8EB7 - chains R and Z of the 36 polymer chains in the assembly; structure by electron microscopy, 3.80 A resolution.

[Chain R]
Molecule: Packaged DNA stabilization protein gp10
From: Salmonella phage P22
UniProt: P26749 (VG10_BPP22); numbering as in UniProt (aligned over 2-472)
Amino-acid sequence (471 residues; row label = number of the first residue in the row):
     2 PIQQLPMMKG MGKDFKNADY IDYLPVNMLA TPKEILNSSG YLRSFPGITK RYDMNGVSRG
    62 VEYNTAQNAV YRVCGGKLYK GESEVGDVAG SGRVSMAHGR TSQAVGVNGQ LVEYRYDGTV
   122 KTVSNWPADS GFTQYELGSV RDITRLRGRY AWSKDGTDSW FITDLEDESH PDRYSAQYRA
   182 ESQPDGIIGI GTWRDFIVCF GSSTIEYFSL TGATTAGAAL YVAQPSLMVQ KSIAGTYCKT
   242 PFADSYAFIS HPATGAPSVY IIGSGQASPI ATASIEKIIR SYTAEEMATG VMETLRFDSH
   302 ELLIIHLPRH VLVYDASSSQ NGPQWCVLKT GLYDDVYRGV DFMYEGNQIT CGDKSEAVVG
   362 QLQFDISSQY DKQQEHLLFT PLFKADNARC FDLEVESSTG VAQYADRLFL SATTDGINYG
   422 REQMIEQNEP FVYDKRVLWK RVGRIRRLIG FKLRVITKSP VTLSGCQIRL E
Sequence notes: conflict S233 (Gly in P26749)

[Chain Z]
Molecule: Tail spike protein
From: Salmonella phage P22
Notes: EC 3.2.1.-
UniProt: P12528 (FIBER_BPP22); residues 6-116 here = UniProt positions 6-116
Amino-acid sequence (111 residues; row label = number of the first residue in the row):
     6 ANVVVSNPRP IFTESRSFKA VANGKIYIGQ IDTDPVNPAN QIPVYIENED GSHVQITQPL
    66 IINAAGKIVY NGQLVKIVTV QGHSMAIYDA NGSQVDYIAN VLKYDPDQYS I

[How chain R and chain Z interact]
Residue-residue contacts (7; chain R residue first):
  F432(R) - Q60(Z)
  F432(R) - I61(Z)
  F432(R) - T62(Z)  hydrogen bond (backbone-backbone)
  V433(R) - T62(Z)
  Y434(R) - Q60(Z)  hydrogen bond (side chain-backbone)
  Y434(R) - Y75(Z)
  D435(R) - N76(Z)  hydrogen bond
Other interface residues (no listed pair), chain Z (6 interface residues in all): V59

[Overview]
Chain R and chain Z form an interface of 4 and 6 residues respectively; the contacts include 3 hydrogen bonds.
Polar pairs include Y434(R)-Q60(Z), D435(R)-N76(Z) and F432(R)-T62(Z).
Here chain R is Packaged DNA stabilization protein gp10 and chain Z is Tail spike protein, both from
Salmonella phage P22. Entry 8EB7 (Cryo-EM structure of the in-situ gp4-gp10-gp9N from bacteriophage P22) was
determined by electron microscopy.
